Entry 1ZHP (X-ray diffraction, 2.70 A resolution); this record covers chain A.

[Chain A]
Name: coagulation factor XI
Organism: Homo sapiens
Notes: EC 3.4.21.27; fragment: catalytic domain
UniProt: P03951 (FA11_HUMAN); the construct lacks a stretch of the UniProt sequence and is renumbered around it, so the offset changes along the chain: 16-37 = UniProt 388-409; 38-48 = UniProt 414-424; 51-59 = UniProt 425-433; 60-81 = UniProt 437-458; 8 more segments
Chain sequence (238 residues; each row starts with the number of its first residue; note: 10 numbers in that range are skipped by the numbering (no residue carries them; nothing is unmodelled there); a row labelled like 37A-37D holds insertion residues (37A, then the next letters in order)):
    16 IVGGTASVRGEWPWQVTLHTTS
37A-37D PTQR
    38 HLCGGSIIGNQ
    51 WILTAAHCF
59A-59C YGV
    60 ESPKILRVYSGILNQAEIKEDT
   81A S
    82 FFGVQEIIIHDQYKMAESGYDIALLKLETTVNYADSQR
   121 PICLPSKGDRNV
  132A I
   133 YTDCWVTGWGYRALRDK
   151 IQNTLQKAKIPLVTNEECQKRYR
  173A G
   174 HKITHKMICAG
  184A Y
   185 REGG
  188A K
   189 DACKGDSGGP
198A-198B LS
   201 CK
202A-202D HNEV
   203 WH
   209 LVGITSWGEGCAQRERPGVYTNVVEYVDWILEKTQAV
Not modelled in the structure: 245
Construct notes: engineered mutation Ala75 (Ser452 in P03951), Ala115 (Thr493 in P03951), Ala145 (Lys523 in P03951)
Cystine bridges: Cys40-Cys58, Cys136-Cys201, Cys168-Cys182, Cys191-Cys219
Covalently attached groups: glutathione (GSH) linked to Cys123
Residues lining bound ligands:
  - benzamidine (BEN): Asp189, Ala190, Cys191, Lys192, Ser195, Thr213, Ser214, Trp215, Gly216, Glu217, Gly218, Cys219, Gly226
  - glutathione (GSH): Trp29, Arg119, Pro121, Ile122, Glu202C, Val202D, Trp203
Curated features (UniProtKB/Swiss-Prot):
  - active site (Charge relay system): His57, Asp102, Ser195
  - binding site (heparin): Lys170 to Arg173
  - glycosylation (N-linked (GlcNAc...) asparagine): Asn73 (complex), Asn113 (complex)

[Overview]
Bound to chain A: benzamidine. Glutathione is covalently linked to Cys123. From UniProt: 3 active-site
residues and 4 heparin-binding residues.
Chain A is coagulation factor XI (Homo sapiens); the structure, Crystal Structure of the Catalytic Domain of
Coagulation Factor XI in Complex with Benzamidine (S434A-T475A-K505 Mutant), was determined by X-ray
diffraction (same publication as 1ZHM and 1ZHR).
